Entry 6ULV (X-ray diffraction, 2.20 A resolution); this record covers chains C and E of the 3 polymer chains in the assembly.

== Chain C ==
Protein: Bromodomain-containing protein 4
Organism: Homo sapiens
Notes: fragment: first bromodomain
UniProt: O60885 (BRD4_HUMAN); residues 42-168 here = UniProt positions 42-168
Chain sequence (146 residues; row label = number of the first residue in the row):
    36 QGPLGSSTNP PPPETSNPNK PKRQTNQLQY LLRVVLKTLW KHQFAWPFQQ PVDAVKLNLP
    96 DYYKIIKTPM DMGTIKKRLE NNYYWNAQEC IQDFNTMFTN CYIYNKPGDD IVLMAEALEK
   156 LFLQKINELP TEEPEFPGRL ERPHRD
Unresolved in the structure: 36-55, 165-181
Construct notes: expression tag (36-41, 169-181)
Swiss-Prot annotation at these positions:
  - site: N140 (Acetylated histone binding)
  - cross-link: K99 (Glycyl lysine isopeptide (Lys-Gly) (interchain with G-Cter in SUMO2))
  - natural variant: D145 (D145G: Found in a patient with a neurodevelopmental syndrome; uncertain significance)
  - mutagenesis: N140 (N140A: Abolishes binding to acetylated histones)

== Chain E ==
Protein: Cyclic peptide 4.2_3
Chain sequence (16 residues; row label = number of the first residue in the row; numbering starts at 0):
     0 XWKNWCWLKR KLLLRX
Modified residues: ACE (acetyl group) at position 0, NH2 (amino group) at position 15; K2, K8, K10 (N(6)-acetyllysine; ALY)
Glycans and other covalent adducts: covalent link ACE_0-C5

== Chain C / chain E interface ==
Contacting residue pairs - 24 pairs, chain C then chain E:
  W81(C) - W6(E)  hydrogen bond (backbone-side chain)
  W81(C) - R9(E)
  W81(C) - K10(E)
  P82(C) - W6(E)
  P82(C) - K10(E)
  P82(C) - L13(E)  hydrophobic
  F83(C) - K10(E)
  Q85(C) - W1(E)  hydrogen bond (side chain-backbone)
  Q85(C) - K2(E)
  Q85(C) - W6(E)
  P86(C) - W6(E)
  V87(C) - K10(E)
  D88(C) - L7(E)
  K91(C) - L7(E)
  L92(C) - L7(E)
  L92(C) - K10(E)
  L92(C) - L11(E)
  L94(C) - R14(E)
  Y139(C) - R14(E)
  N140(C) - R14(E)  hydrogen bond
  D145(C) - L13(E)
  I146(C) - K10(E)
  I146(C) - L13(E)  hydrophobic
  M149(C) - L13(E)  hydrophobic

== Overview ==
15 residues of chain C face 9 of chain E across their interface; the contacts include 3 hydrogen bonds. Among
the polar pairs are W81(C)-W6(E), Q85(C)-W1(E) and N140(C)-R14(E). From UniProt: one mutagenesis site on chain
C.
Here chain C is Bromodomain-containing protein 4 (Homo sapiens) and chain E is Cyclic peptide 4.2_3. Entry
6ULV (BRD4-BD1 in complex with the cyclic peptide 4.2_1) was determined by X-ray diffraction (same publication
as 6U4A, 6U61, 6U6K, 6U6L, 6U71, 6U72 and 8 further entries).
